PDB entry 7CG4 | electron microscopy, 3.60 A resolution | chains r and s of the 11 polymer chains in the assembly

# Chain r (and s)
Name: Flagellar biosynthetic protein FliP
From: Salmonella typhimurium (strain LT2 / SGSC1412 / ATCC 700720)
Notes: chain s of this document is another copy of the same molecule, construct and numbering; everything in this record applies to it too
UniProtKB: P54700 (FLIP_SALTY); residue numbers follow UniProt; this construct covers 1-245
Chain sequence (245 residues; each row starts with the number of its first residue):
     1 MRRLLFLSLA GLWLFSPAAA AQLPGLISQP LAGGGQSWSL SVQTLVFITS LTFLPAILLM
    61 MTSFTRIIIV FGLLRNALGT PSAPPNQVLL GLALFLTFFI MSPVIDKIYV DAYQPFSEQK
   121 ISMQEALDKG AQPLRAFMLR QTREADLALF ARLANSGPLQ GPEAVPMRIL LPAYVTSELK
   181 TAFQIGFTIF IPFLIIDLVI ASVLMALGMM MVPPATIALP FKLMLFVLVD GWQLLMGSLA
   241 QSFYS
Unresolved in the structure: 1-34, 159-162

# Interface between chain r and chain s
Contacting residue pairs - 32 pairs, chain r then chain s:
  Met60(r) with Pro85(s), hydrophobic; Gln87(s); Val88(s)
  Met61(r) with Gln87(s)
  Ile68(r) with Pro85(s), hydrophobic
  Leu73(r) with Leu223(s), hydrophobic
  Ala145(r) with Gln233(s)
  Asp146(r) with Gln233(s)
  Leu149(r) with Gln233(s)
  Leu153(r) with Phe99(s), hydrophobic
  Arg168(r) with Phe99(s)
  Ile169(r) with Phe99(s), hydrophobic
  Pro172(r) with Phe95(s), hydrophobic
  Val175(r) with Val88(s), hydrophobic
  Thr176(r) with Trp232(s)
  Leu179(r) with Trp232(s)
  Lys180(r) with Val227(s)
  Phe183(r) with Leu78(s), hydrophobic; Leu223(s), hydrophobic; Val227(s), hydrophobic
  Phe187(r) with Pro220(s); Met224(s), hydrophobic
  Leu194(r) with Ile217(s), hydrophobic; Pro220(s), hydrophobic
  Asp197(r) with Thr216(s)
  Leu198(r) with Ile217(s), hydrophobic
  Met205(r) with Gly208(s)
  Met210(r) with Met210(s), hydrophobic; Met211(s)
  Val212(r) with Met211(s)
  Pro214(r) with Met211(s); Val212(s), hydrophobic
Other interface residues (no listed pair), chain r (31 interface residues in all): Ile57, Ile69, Phe150, Leu171, Gln184, Phe190, Met211
Other interface residues (no listed pair), chain s (26 interface residues in all): Ala83, Pro84, Gly91, Leu92, Leu96, Phe221, Phe226, Ala240

# Overview
31 residues of chain r face 26 of chain s across their interface.
Both chains are Flagellar biosynthetic protein FliP (Salmonella typhimurium (strain LT2 / SGSC1412 / ATCC
700720)). Entry 7CG4 (Cryo-EM structure of the flagellar export apparatus with FliE from Salmonella) was
determined by electron microscopy (same publication as 7CBL, 7CBM, 7CG0, 7CGO, 7E80, 7E81 and 7E82).
